Entry 4I5Z (X-ray diffraction, 1.80 A resolution); this record covers chains A and B.

# Chain A
Molecule: Insulin
Organism: Bos taurus
UniProt: P01317 (INS_BOVIN); residues 1-21 here correspond to UniProt positions 85-105 (UniProt number = residue number + 84)
Sequence (21 residues; numbered 1 to 21; the number before each row is that of its first residue):
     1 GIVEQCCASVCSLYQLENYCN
Disulfides: Cys6-Cys11

# Chain B
Molecule: Insulin
Organism: Bos taurus
UniProt: P01317 (INS_BOVIN); residues 1-30 here correspond to UniProt positions 25-54 (UniProt number = residue number + 24)
Sequence (30 residues; row label = number of the first residue in the row):
     1 FVNQHLCGSHLVEALYLVCGERGFFYTPKA

# Interface between chain A and chain B
Disulfides between the chains: Cys7(A)-Cys7(B), Cys20(A)-Cys19(B)
Residue-residue contacts (41; chain A residue first):
  Gly1(A) with Ala30(B)
  Ile2(A) with Leu11(B), hydrophobic; Leu15(B), hydrophobic; Thr27(B)
  Val3(A) with Pro28(B), hydrophobic
  Cys6(A) with Gln4(B); His5(B); Leu6(B), hydrogen bond (backbone-backbone); Leu11(B), hydrophobic
  Cys7(A) with His5(B); Leu6(B); Cys7(B), disulfide
  Ala8(A) with His5(B)
  Ser9(A) with His5(B)
  Val10(A) with Asn3(B); Gln4(B); His5(B)
  Cys11(A) with Val2(B); Asn3(B); Gln4(B), hydrogen bond (backbone-backbone); Leu6(B), hydrophobic
  Ser12(A) with Val2(B); Asn3(B)
  Leu13(A) with Val2(B); Val18(B), hydrophobic
  Leu16(A) with Val2(B), hydrophobic; Leu11(B), hydrophobic; Leu15(B), hydrophobic
  Glu17(A) with Val18(B); Arg22(B), salt bridge
  Asn18(A) with Phe25(B)
  Tyr19(A) with Leu15(B), hydrophobic; Phe24(B); Phe25(B), hydrogen bond (backbone-backbone)
  Cys20(A) with Cys19(B), disulfide; Arg22(B); Gly23(B)
  Asn21(A) with Arg22(B); Gly23(B), hydrogen bond (backbone-backbone); Phe24(B), hydrogen bond (side chain-backbone); Phe25(B)
Interface residues without a listed pair, chain A (18 interface residues in all): Glu4
Interface residues without a listed pair, chain B (19 interface residues in all): Ala14, Tyr26

# Summary
The interface between chain A and chain B involves 18 residues on one side and 19 on the other; the contacts
include 2 disulfide bonds, 5 hydrogen bonds and 1 salt bridge. Polar contacts include Glu17(A)-Arg22(B),
Asn21(A)-Phe24(B) and Cys6(A)-Leu6(B).
Chain A is Insulin and chain B is Insulin, both from Bos taurus; the structure, Insulin protein
crystallization via langmuir-blodgett, was determined by X-ray diffraction.
